7BTO - chains A and F of the 9 polymer chains in the assembly; structure by electron microscopy, 3.97 A resolution.

== Chain A ==
Name: Type I restriction enzyme EcoR124II M protein
Organism: Escherichia coli
Notes: EC 2.1.1.72
UniProt: P10484 (T1M1_ECOLX); residues 1-520 here = UniProt positions 1-520
Sequence (520 residues; row label = number of the first residue in the row):
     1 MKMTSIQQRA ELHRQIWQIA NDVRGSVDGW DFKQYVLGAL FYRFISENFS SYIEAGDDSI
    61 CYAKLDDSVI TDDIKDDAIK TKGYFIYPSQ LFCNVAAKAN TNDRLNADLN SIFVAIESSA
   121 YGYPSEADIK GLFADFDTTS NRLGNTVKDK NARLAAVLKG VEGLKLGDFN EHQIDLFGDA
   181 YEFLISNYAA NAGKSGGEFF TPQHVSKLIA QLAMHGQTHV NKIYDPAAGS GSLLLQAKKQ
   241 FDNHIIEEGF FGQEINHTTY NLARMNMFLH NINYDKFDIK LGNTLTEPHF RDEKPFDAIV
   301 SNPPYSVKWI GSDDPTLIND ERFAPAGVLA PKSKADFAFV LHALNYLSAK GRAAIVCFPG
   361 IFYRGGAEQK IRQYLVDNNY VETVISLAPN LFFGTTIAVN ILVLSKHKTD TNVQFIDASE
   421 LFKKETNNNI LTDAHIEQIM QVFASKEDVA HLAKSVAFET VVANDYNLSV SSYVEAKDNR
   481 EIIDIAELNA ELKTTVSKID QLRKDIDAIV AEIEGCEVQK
Disordered / not traced: 1-10, 56-70, 168-173, 190-199, 511-520
UniProt features mapped onto this chain:
  - region: E481 to V510 (C-terminal tail)
  - binding site (S-adenosyl-L-methionine): E198 to Q203, S230 to S232, E254
  - mutagenesis: D135 to T146 (Little change in holoenzyme assembly, no DNA restriction), A476 to V510 (Almost complete loss of holoenzyme assembly, no DNA restriction)

== Chain F ==
Name: Type I restriction enzyme R Protein
Organism: Escherichia coli
Notes: EC 3.1.21.3
UniProt: Q304R3 (Q304R3_ECOLX); residues 1-1038 here = UniProt positions 1-1038
Sequence (1038 residues; each row starts with the number of its first residue):
     1 MTHQTHTIAE SNNFIVLDKY IKAEPTGDSY QSESDLEREL IQDLRNQGYE FISVKSQSAM
    61 LANVREQLQN LNGVVFNDSE WRRFTEQYLD NPSDGILDKT RKIHIDYICD FIFDDERLEN
   121 IYLIDKKNLM RNKVQIIQQF EQAGSHANRY DVTILVNGLP LVQIELKKRG VAIREAFNQI
   181 HRYSKESFNS ENSLFKYLQL FVISNGTDTR YFANTTKRDK NSFDFTMNWA KSDNTLIKDL
   241 KDFTATCFQK HTLLNVLVNY SVFDSSQTLL VMRPYQIAAT ERILWKIKSS FTAKNWSKPE
   301 SGGYIWHTTG SGKTLTSFKA ARLATELDFI DKVFFVVDRK DLDYQTMKEY QRFSPDSVNG
   361 SENTAGLKRN LDKDDNKIIV TTIQKLNNLM KAESDLPVYN QQVVFIFDEC HRSQFGEAQK
   421 NLKKKFKRYY QFGFTGTPIF PENALGSETT ASVFGRELHS YVITDAIRDE KVLKFKVDYN
   481 DVRPQFKSLE TETDEKKLSA AENQQAFLHP MRIQEITQYI LNNFRQKTHR TFPGSKGFNA
   541 MLAVSSVDAA KAYYATFKRL QEEAANKSAT YKPLRIATIF SFAANEEQNA IGEISDETFD
   601 TSAMDSSAKE FLDAAIREYN SHFKTNFSTD SNGFQNYYRD LAQRVKNQDI DLLIVVGMFL
   661 TGFDAPTLNT LFVDKNLRYH GLMQAFSRTN RIYDATKTFG NIVTFRDLER STIDAITLFG
   721 DKNTKNVVLE KSYTEYMEGF TDAATGEAKR GFMTVVSELE QRFPDPTSIE SEKEKKDFVK
   781 LFGEYLRAEN ILQNYDEFAT LKALQQIDLS DPVAVEKFKA EHYVDDEKFA ELQTIRLPAD
   841 RKIQDYRSAY NDIRDWQRRE KEAEKKEKST TDWDDVVFEV DLLKSQEINL DYILGLIFEH
   901 NRQNKGKGEM IEEVKRLIRS SLGNRAKEGL VVDFIQQTNL DDLPDKASII DAFFTFAQRE
   961 QQREAEALIK EENLNEDAAK RYIRTSLKRE YATENGTELN ETLPKLSPLN PQYKTKKQAV
  1021 FQKIVSFIEK FKGVGGKI
Disordered / not traced: 1-12, 142-147, 182-189, 463-1038

== How chain A and chain F interact ==
Contacting residue pairs (10; chain A residue first):
  N110(A) - D375(F)  hydrogen bond
  I112(A) - Y122(F)
  F113(A) - N120(F)
  V114(A) - N120(F)
  A115(A) - L118(F)
  S118(A) - L118(F)
  R142(A) - D110(F)
  V147(A) - I108(F)  hydrophobic
  K148(A) - Y107(F)  hydrogen bond
  K150(A) - D110(F)  salt bridge
Interface residues without a listed pair, chain A (12 interface residues in all): N145, T146
Interface residues without a listed pair, chain F (9 interface residues in all): D106, D374

== In short ==
Chain A and chain F form an interface of 12 and 9 residues respectively; the contacts include 2 hydrogen bonds
and 1 salt bridge. Among the polar pairs are K150(A)-D110(F), N110(A)-D375(F) and K148(A)-Y107(F).
Chain A is Type I restriction enzyme EcoR124II M protein and chain F is Type I restriction enzyme R Protein,
both from Escherichia coli; the structure, EcoR124I-ArdA in the Translocation State, was determined by
electron microscopy together with 7BST, 7BTP, 7BTQ and 7BTR from the same study.
